8YFP - chain A; structure by X-ray diffraction, 2.45 A resolution.

Chain A:
Molecule: NodB homology domain-containing protein
Organism: Vibrio campbellii ATCC BAA-1116
UniProtKB: A7MSF4 (A7MSF4_VIBC1); residues 1-405 here correspond to UniProt positions 23-427 (UniProt number = residue number + 22)
Chain sequence (413 residues; each row starts with the number of its first residue):
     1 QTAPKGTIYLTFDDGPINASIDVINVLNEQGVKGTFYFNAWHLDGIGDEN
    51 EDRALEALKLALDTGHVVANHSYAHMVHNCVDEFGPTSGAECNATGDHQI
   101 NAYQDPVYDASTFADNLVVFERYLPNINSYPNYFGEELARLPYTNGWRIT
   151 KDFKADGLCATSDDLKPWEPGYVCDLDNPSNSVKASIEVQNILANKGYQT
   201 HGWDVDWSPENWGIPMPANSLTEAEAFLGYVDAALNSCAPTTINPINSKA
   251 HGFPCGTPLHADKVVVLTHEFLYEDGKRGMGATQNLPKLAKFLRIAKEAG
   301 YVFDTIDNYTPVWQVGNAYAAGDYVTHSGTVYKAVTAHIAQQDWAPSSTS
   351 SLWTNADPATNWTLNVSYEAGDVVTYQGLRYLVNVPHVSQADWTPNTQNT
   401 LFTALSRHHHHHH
Not modelled in the structure: 1-3, 407-413
Disulfide bonds: Cys80-Cys92, Cys159-Cys174, Cys238-Cys255
Sequence notes: expression tag (406-413)
Bound ions: Zn2+: His71, His75; Mg2+ site 1: Glu137, Gly197, Gly329; Mg2+ site 2: Thr161, Ser186; Ca2+ near Lys196 (its only coordinating residue here)

Overview:
His71 and His75 form the Zn2+ site. Glu137, Gly197 and Gly329 coordinate Mg2+ site 1.
Chain A is NodB homology domain-containing protein (Vibrio campbellii ATCC BAA-1116); the structure, Chito
oligosaccharide deacetylase from vibrio campbellii (VhCOD), was determined by X-ray diffraction, deposited
together with 9JT8, 9JT0, 9JEN, 9JEO and 8YH4.
